Entry 8QKO (electron microscopy, 3.73 A resolution); this record covers chains A and K of the 12 polymer chains in the assembly.

[Chain A (and K)]
Name: Gap junction alpha-1 protein
Source organism: Homo sapiens
Notes: chain K of this document is another copy of the same molecule, construct and numbering; everything in this record applies to it too
UniProt: P17302 (CXA1_HUMAN); the author numbering skips numbers that UniProt does not, so the offset changes along the chain: 0-104 = UniProt 1-105; 106-382 = UniProt 106-382
Amino-acid sequence (382 residues; each row starts with the number of its first residue; note: 1 number in that range is skipped by the numbering (no residue carries it; nothing is unmodelled there); numbering starts at 0):
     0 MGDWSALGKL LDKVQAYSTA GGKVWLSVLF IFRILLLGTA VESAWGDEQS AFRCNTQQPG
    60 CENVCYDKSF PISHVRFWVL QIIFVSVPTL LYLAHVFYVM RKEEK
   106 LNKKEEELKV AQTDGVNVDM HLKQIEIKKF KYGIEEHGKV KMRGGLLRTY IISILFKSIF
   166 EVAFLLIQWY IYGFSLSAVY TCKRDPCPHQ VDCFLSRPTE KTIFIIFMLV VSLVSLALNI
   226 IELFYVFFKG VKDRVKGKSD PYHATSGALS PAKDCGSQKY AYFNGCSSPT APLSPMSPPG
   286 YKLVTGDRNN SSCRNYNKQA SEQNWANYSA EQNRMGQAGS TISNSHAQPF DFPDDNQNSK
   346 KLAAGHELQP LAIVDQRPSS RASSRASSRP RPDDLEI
Unresolved in the structure: 0, 106-150, 236-382
Cystine bridges: C53-C198, C60-C192, C64-C187
UniProt features mapped onto this chain:
  - modified residue: S4 (Phosphoserine), Y247 (Phosphotyrosine), S255 (Phosphoserine), S262 (Phosphoserine), C271 (S-nitrosocysteine), T275 (Phosphothreonine), S306 (Phosphoserine), S314 (Phosphoserine), S325 (Phosphoserine), T326 (Phosphothreonine), S328 (Phosphoserine), S330 (Phosphoserine), S344 (Phosphoserine), S365 (Phosphoserine), S368 (Phosphoserine), S369 (Phosphoserine), S373 (Phosphoserine)
  - cross-link (Glycyl lysine isopeptide (Lys-Gly)): K144 (interchain with G-Cter in SUMO), K237 (interchain with G-Cter in SUMO)

[How chain A and chain K interact]
Residue-residue contacts (56):
  G1(A) - W3(K)
  D2(A) - S4(K)
  E47(A) - R202(K)  salt bridge
  Q48(A) - D46(K)
  Q48(A) - A50(K)
  Q48(A) - S201(K)  hydrogen bond
  Q48(A) - R202(K)
  Q57(A) - N54(K)
  P58(A) - R52(K)
  P58(A) - N54(K)
  P58(A) - F199(K)
  G59(A) - R52(K)  hydrogen bond (backbone-side chain)
  G59(A) - F199(K)
  C60(A) - R52(K)
  E61(A) - R52(K)
  N62(A) - A50(K)
  N62(A) - R52(K)
  N62(A) - F199(K)  hydrogen bond (side chain-backbone)
  N62(A) - L200(K)  hydrogen bond (side chain-backbone)
  N62(A) - S201(K)
  V63(A) - A183(K)  hydrophobic
  Y65(A) - R202(K)  hydrogen bond
  Y65(A) - E205(K)
  D66(A) - R202(K)
  D66(A) - P203(K)
  D66(A) - T204(K)  hydrogen bond
  D66(A) - E205(K)
  F69(A) - T204(K)  hydrogen bond (backbone-side chain)
  F69(A) - E205(K)
  P70(A) - T204(K)  hydrogen bond (backbone-side chain)
  P70(A) - E205(K)  hydrogen bond (backbone-backbone)
  I71(A) - E205(K)
  I71(A) - I208(K)  hydrophobic
  I71(A) - F209(K)  hydrophobic
  S72(A) - E205(K)  hydrogen bond (backbone-side chain)
  R75(A) - A39(K)  hydrogen bond (side chain-backbone)
  R75(A) - S42(K)  hydrogen bond
  R75(A) - A43(K)
  R75(A) - R202(K)
  R75(A) - F209(K)
  V78(A) - T38(K)
  L79(A) - L35(K)  hydrophobic
  L79(A) - F212(K)  hydrophobic
  I82(A) - F31(K)  hydrophobic
  I82(A) - L34(K)  hydrophobic
  F83(A) - F31(K)  hydrophobic
  L89(A) - V27(K)  hydrophobic
  L90(A) - V23(K)  hydrophobic
  A93(A) - V23(K)  hydrophobic
  Y97(A) - Q14(K)  hydrogen bond
  Y97(A) - K22(K)
  R100(A) - D11(K)  salt bridge
  K101(A) - A19(K)
  R189(A) - A183(K)
  P191(A) - V184(K)  hydrophobic
  P191(A) - F199(K)  hydrophobic
Other interface residues (no listed pair), chain A (31 interface residues in all): V86
Other interface residues (no listed pair), chain K (34 interface residues in all): W24, I30, C53

[In short]
31 residues of chain A and 34 residues of chain K are in contact; the contacts include 13 hydrogen bonds and 2
salt bridges. Among the polar pairs are E47(A)-R202(K), R100(A)-D11(K) and Q48(A)-S201(K).
Chain A and chain K are both Gap junction alpha-1 protein (Homo sapiens); the structure, Connexin-43 gap
junction channel in complex with mefloquine, was determined by electron microscopy, deposited together with
8QJF, 8QJH, 8QK6 and 8QKI.
